4KWG - chains C and D of the 4 polymer chains in the assembly; structure by X-ray diffraction, 2.10 A resolution.

Chain C (and D):
Name: Aldehyde dehydrogenase, mitochondrial
From: Homo sapiens
Notes: EC 1.2.1.3; chain D of this document is another copy of the same molecule, construct and numbering; everything in this record applies to it too
UniProt: P05091 (ALDH2_HUMAN); residues 7-500 here correspond to UniProt positions 24-517 (UniProt number = residue number + 17)
Amino-acid sequence (494 residues; row label = number of the first residue in the row):
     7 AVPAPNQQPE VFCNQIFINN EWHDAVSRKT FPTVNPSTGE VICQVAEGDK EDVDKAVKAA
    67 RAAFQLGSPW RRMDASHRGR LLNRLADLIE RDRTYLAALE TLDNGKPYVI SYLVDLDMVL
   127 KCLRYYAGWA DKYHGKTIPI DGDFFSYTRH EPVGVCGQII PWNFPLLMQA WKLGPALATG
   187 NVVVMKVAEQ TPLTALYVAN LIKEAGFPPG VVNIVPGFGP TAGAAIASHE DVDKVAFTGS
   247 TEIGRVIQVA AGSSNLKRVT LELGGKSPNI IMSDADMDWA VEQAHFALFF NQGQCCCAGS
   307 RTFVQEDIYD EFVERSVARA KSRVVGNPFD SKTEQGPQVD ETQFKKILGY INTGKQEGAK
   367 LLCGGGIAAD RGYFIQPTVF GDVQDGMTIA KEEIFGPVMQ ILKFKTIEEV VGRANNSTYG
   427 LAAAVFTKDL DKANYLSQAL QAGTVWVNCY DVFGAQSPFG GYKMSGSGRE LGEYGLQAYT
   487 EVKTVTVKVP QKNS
Ion coordination: Na+: V40, D109, Q196, V345
Residues lining bound ligands: guanidine (GAI): F70, E157, P158, V159, G160
Curated features (UniProtKB/Swiss-Prot):
  - active site: E268 (Proton acceptor), C302 (Nucleophile)
  - binding site (NAD(+)): G245 to G250
  - site: N169 (Transition state stabilizer)
  - modified residue (N6-acetyllysine): K35, K56, K61, K142, K351, K366, K409, K411, K434
From the paper describing this entry:
  - catalytic residues: C302 (citing earlier work)
  - binding site for 7-bromo-5-methyl-1H-indole-2,3-dione: F170, L173, M174, W177, F459

Interface between chain C and chain D:
Pairs across the interface (139):
  L72(C) - A445(D)  hydrophobic
  K127(C) - D147(D)  salt bridge
  K142(C) - E479(D)  salt bridge
  K142(C) - Y480(D)
  I144(C) - Q462(D)
  I144(C) - S463(D)
  I144(C) - P464(D)
  I146(C) - G460(D)
  I146(C) - Q462(D)
  I146(C) - S463(D)
  D147(C) - K127(D)  salt bridge
  D147(C) - Q462(D)
  F150(C) - C455(D)  hydrophobic
  F150(C) - V458(D)  hydrophobic
  S152(C) - S463(D)  hydrogen bond
  T154(C) - P464(D)
  T154(C) - Y480(D)  hydrogen bond
  R155(C) - Q444(D)
  H156(C) - Y480(D)  hydrogen bond
  E157(C) - Q444(D)
  E157(C) - Y468(D)  hydrogen bond
  T247(C) - L262(D)
  G250(C) - L262(D)
  R251(C) - G258(D)
  R251(C) - S260(D)  hydrogen bond (side chain-backbone)
  R251(C) - L262(D)
  Q254(C) - Q254(D)
  Q254(C) - A257(D)
  Q254(C) - G258(D)
  Q254(C) - L262(D)
  Q254(C) - K263(D)  hydrogen bond (side chain-backbone)
  V255(C) - V255(D)
  V255(C) - G258(D)
  V255(C) - S259(D)
  A257(C) - Q254(D)
  G258(C) - R251(D)
  G258(C) - Q254(D)
  G258(C) - V255(D)
  S259(C) - R251(D)  hydrogen bond (backbone-side chain)
  S259(C) - V255(D)
  S260(C) - R251(D)  hydrogen bond (backbone-side chain)
  S260(C) - M470(D)
  N261(C) - M470(D)
  L262(C) - T247(D)
  L262(C) - G250(D)
  L262(C) - R251(D)
  L262(C) - Q254(D)
  L262(C) - L267(D)  hydrophobic
  L262(C) - L269(D)  hydrophobic
  L262(C) - M470(D)  hydrophobic
  K263(C) - Q254(D)  hydrogen bond (backbone-side chain)
  R264(C) - G467(D)  hydrogen bond (side chain-backbone)
  R264(C) - Y468(D)
  R264(C) - K469(D)  hydrogen bond (side chain-backbone)
  R264(C) - G472(D)  hydrogen bond (side chain-backbone)
  R264(C) - S473(D)
  V265(C) - Q254(D)
  L267(C) - L262(D)  hydrophobic
  L269(C) - L262(D)  hydrophobic
  W285(C) - K494(D)
  S443(C) - K489(D)  hydrogen bond (backbone-side chain)
  Q444(C) - R155(D)
  Q444(C) - E157(D)
  Q444(C) - K489(D)  hydrogen bond (backbone-side chain)
  A445(C) - L72(D)  hydrophobic
  L446(C) - K489(D)  hydrogen bond (backbone-side chain)
  A448(C) - K489(D)
  G449(C) - V488(D)
  G449(C) - K489(D)
  G449(C) - T490(D)  hydrogen bond (backbone-backbone)
  T450(C) - T490(D)
  V451(C) - T490(D)  hydrogen bond (backbone-backbone)
  V451(C) - V491(D)
  V451(C) - T492(D)  hydrogen bond (backbone-backbone)
  W452(C) - T492(D)
  V453(C) - T492(D)  hydrogen bond (backbone-backbone)
  V453(C) - V493(D)
  V453(C) - K494(D)  hydrogen bond (backbone-backbone)
  N454(C) - K494(D)
  C455(C) - F150(D)  hydrophobic
  C455(C) - T492(D)
  V458(C) - F150(D)  hydrophobic
  V458(C) - T492(D)
  G460(C) - I146(D)
  Q462(C) - I144(D)
  Q462(C) - I146(D)
  S463(C) - I144(D)
  S463(C) - I146(D)
  S463(C) - S152(D)  hydrogen bond
  S463(C) - T490(D)
  P464(C) - I144(D)
  P464(C) - T154(D)
  P464(C) - T490(D)  hydrogen bond (backbone-side chain)
  G467(C) - R264(D)  hydrogen bond (backbone-side chain)
  G467(C) - E487(D)
  Y468(C) - E157(D)  hydrogen bond
  Y468(C) - R264(D)
  Y468(C) - E487(D)
  Y468(C) - V488(D)
  Y468(C) - K489(D)
  K469(C) - R264(D)  hydrogen bond (backbone-side chain)
  M470(C) - N261(D)
  G472(C) - R264(D)  hydrogen bond (backbone-side chain)
  S473(C) - R264(D)
  R475(C) - E487(D)  salt bridge
  R475(C) - V488(D)  hydrogen bond (side chain-backbone)
  E479(C) - K142(D)  salt bridge
  Y480(C) - K142(D)
  Y480(C) - T154(D)  hydrogen bond
  Y480(C) - H156(D)  hydrogen bond
  Y480(C) - V488(D)  hydrophobic
  Q483(C) - Q483(D)
  E487(C) - G467(D)
  E487(C) - Y468(D)
  E487(C) - R475(D)  salt bridge
  V488(C) - G449(D)
  V488(C) - Y468(D)
  V488(C) - R475(D)  hydrogen bond (backbone-side chain)
  V488(C) - Y480(D)  hydrophobic
  K489(C) - S443(D)  hydrogen bond (side chain-backbone)
  K489(C) - Q444(D)  hydrogen bond (side chain-backbone)
  K489(C) - L446(D)  hydrogen bond (side chain-backbone)
  K489(C) - A448(D)
  K489(C) - G449(D)
  K489(C) - Y468(D)
  T490(C) - G449(D)  hydrogen bond (backbone-backbone)
  T490(C) - T450(D)
  T490(C) - V451(D)  hydrogen bond (backbone-backbone)
  T490(C) - P464(D)  hydrogen bond (side chain-backbone)
  V491(C) - V451(D)
  T492(C) - V451(D)  hydrogen bond (backbone-backbone)
  T492(C) - W452(D)
  T492(C) - V453(D)  hydrogen bond (backbone-backbone)
  T492(C) - C455(D)  hydrogen bond (backbone-side chain)
  T492(C) - V458(D)
  V493(C) - V453(D)  hydrophobic
  K494(C) - W285(D)
  K494(C) - V453(D)  hydrogen bond (backbone-backbone)
  K494(C) - N454(D)
Interface residues without a listed pair, chain C (68 interface residues in all): G141, P145, Y153, F459
Interface residues without a listed pair, chain D (69 interface residues in all): G141, P145, Y153, V265, N440, F459

Summary:
Chain C and chain D form an interface of 68 and 69 residues respectively, with 40 hydrogen bonds and 6 salt
bridges. Polar pairs include K127(C)-D147(D), K142(C)-E479(D) and R475(C)-E487(D). Bound to chain C:
guanidine. From the paper: the catalytic residue C302(C); a binding site for
7-bromo-5-methyl-1H-indole-2,3-dione at F170(C), L173(C) and M174(C) among others.
Chain C and chain D are both Aldehyde dehydrogenase, mitochondrial (Homo sapiens); the structure, Crystal
Structure Analysis of ALDH2+ALDiB13, was determined by X-ray diffraction, deposited together with 4L1O and
4KWF.
